Entry 5ML0 (X-ray diffraction, 1.64 A resolution); this record covers chain A.

# Chain A
Name: Histone acetyltransferase KAT2B
Source organism: Mus musculus
Notes: EC 2.3.1.48
UniProt: Q9JHD1 (KAT2B_MOUSE); residues 723-831 here correspond to UniProt positions 705-813 (UniProt number = residue number - 18)
Amino-acid sequence (110 residues; row label = number of the first residue in the row):
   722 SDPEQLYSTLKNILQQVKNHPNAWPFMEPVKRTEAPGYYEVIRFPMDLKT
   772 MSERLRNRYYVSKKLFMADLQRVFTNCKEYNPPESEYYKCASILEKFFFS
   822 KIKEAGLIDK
Disordered / not traced: 722-723
Sequence notes: expression tag (722)
Residues lining bound ligands: P2L (4-chlorol-2-methyl-5-[[(3R)-1-methylpiperidin-3-yl]amino]pyridazin-3-one): Trp-745, Pro-746, Phe-747, Glu-749, Pro-750, Val-751, Lys-752, Glu-755, Ala-756, Tyr-759, Cys-798, Tyr-801, Asn-802, Tyr-808

# Overview
Ligands of chain A: compound P2L.
Chain A is Histone acetyltransferase KAT2B (Mus musculus); the structure, Bromodomain of Mouse PCAF with
(R)-4-chloro-2-methyl-5-((1-methylpiperidin-3-yl)amino)pyridazin-3(2H)-one, was determined by X-ray
diffraction (same publication as 5MKX, 5MKY, 5MKZ, 5MLI and 5MLJ).
